Entry 9G1V (electron microscopy, 2.70 A resolution); this record covers chains B and T of the 17 polymer chains in the assembly.

[Chain B]
Protein: DNA-directed RNA polymerase I subunit RPA135
Source organism: Saccharomyces cerevisiae
Notes: EC 2.7.7.6
Reference sequence: P22138 (RPA2_YEAST); numbering as in UniProt (aligned over 1-1203)
Amino-acid sequence (1203 residues; row label = number of the first residue in the row):
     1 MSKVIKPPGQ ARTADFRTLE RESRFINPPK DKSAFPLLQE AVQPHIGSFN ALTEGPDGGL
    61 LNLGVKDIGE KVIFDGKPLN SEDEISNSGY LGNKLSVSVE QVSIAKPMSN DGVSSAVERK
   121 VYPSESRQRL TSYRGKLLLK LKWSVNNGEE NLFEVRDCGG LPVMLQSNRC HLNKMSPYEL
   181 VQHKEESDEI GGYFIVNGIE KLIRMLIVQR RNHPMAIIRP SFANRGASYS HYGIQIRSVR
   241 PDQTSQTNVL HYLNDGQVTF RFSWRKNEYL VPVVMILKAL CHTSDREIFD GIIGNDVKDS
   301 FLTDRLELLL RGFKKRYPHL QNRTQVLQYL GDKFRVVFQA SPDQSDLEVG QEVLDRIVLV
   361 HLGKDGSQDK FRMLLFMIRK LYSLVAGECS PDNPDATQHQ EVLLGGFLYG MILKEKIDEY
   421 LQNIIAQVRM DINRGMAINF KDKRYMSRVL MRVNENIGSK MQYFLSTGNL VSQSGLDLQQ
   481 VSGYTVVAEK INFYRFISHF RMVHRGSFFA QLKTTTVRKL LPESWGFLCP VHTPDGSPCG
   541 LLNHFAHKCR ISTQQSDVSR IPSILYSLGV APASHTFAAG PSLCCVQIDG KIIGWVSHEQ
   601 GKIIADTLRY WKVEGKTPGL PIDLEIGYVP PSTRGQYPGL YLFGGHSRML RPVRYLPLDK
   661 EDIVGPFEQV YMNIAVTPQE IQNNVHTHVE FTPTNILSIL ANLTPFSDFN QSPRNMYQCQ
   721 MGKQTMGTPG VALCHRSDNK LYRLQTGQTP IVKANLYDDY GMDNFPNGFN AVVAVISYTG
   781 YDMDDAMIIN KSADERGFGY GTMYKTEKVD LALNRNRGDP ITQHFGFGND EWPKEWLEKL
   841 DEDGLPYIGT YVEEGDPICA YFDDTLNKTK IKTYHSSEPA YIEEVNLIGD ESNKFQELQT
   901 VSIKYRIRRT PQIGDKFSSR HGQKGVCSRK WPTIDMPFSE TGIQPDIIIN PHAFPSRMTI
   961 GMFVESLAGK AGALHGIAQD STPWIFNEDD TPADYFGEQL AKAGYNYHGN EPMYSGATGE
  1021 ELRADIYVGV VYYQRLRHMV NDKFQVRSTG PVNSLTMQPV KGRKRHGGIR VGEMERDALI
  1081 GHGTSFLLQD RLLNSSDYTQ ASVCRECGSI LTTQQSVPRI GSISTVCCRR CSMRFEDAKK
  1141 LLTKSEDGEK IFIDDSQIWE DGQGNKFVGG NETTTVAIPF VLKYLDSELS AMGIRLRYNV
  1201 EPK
Unresolved in the structure: 1-10, 79-88, 112-115, 1140-1154
Ion coordination: Zn2+: Cys1104, Cys1107, Cys1128, Cys1131
Swiss-Prot annotation at these positions:
  - zinc finger: Cys1104 to Cys1131 (C4-type)
  - modified residue: Ser2 (N-acetylserine), Ser81 (Phosphoserine), Ser1156 (Phosphoserine)
  - mutagenesis: Cys1104 (C1104A: No effect; when associated with A-1107; A-1128 and A-1131), Cys1107 (C1107A: Lethal. Abolishes recruitment of RPA1 to Pol I. No effect; when associated with A-1104; A-1128 and A-1131), Cys1127 (C1127R: Responsible of suppression of RPA190-5 and RPA190-1 mutations), Cys1128 (C1128A: No effect; when associated with A-1104; A-1107 and A-1131), Cys1131 (C1131A: No effect; when associated with A-1104; A-1107 and A-1128)

[Chain T]
Molecule: Template DNA
Sequence (38 nucleotides; numbered 1 to 38; the number before each row is that of its first residue):
     1 CTACCGATAA GCAGATXCTC TCGATTGCGT ATGAAATC
Unresolved in the structure: 1-4, 33-38
Modified / non-standard residues: 3DR (1',2'-dideoxyribofuranose-5'-phosphate) at position 17

[How chain B and chain T interact]
Pairs across the interface (22):
  Asn197(B) with DT25(T), hydrogen bond to the phosphate
  Ile199(B) with DA24(T), phosphate contact
  Gln427(B) with DT30(T), phosphate contact
  Arg434(B) with DA31(T), salt bridge to the phosphate
  Arg452(B) with DT30(T), phosphate contact
  Asn454(B) with DG29(T), hydrogen bond to the phosphate
  Tyr463(B) with DT26(T), phosphate contact
  Ser466(B) with DT25(T), sugar contact
  Thr467(B) with DT25(T), phosphate contact
  Asn739(B) with DG23(T), sugar contact; DA24(T), phosphate contact
  Gln1045(B) with DC20(T), hydrogen bond to the phosphate; DT21(T), hydrogen bond to the phosphate
  Lys1061(B) with DT21(T), salt bridge to the phosphate
  Gly1062(B) with DT21(T), phosphate contact
  Arg1063(B) with DT21(T), hydrogen bond to the phosphate
  Lys1064(B) with DC22(T), phosphate contact
  Ile1069(B) with DC20(T), phosphate contact
  Arg1070(B) with DT19(T), salt bridge to the phosphate; DC20(T), hydrogen bond to the phosphate
  Gly1072(B) with DT19(T), phosphate contact
  Met1074(B) with DC18(T), sugar contact
Also at the interface, not in a pair above, chain B (21 interface residues in all): Met430, Asp1042

[In short]
Chain B and chain T form an interface of 21 and 12 residues respectively; the contacts include 6 hydrogen
bonds and 3 salt bridges. Polar contacts include Asn197(B)-DT25(T), Asn454(B)-DG29(T) and Gln1045(B)-DC20(T).
UniProt lists 5 mutagenesis sites on chain B.
Chain B is DNA-directed RNA polymerase I subunit RPA135 (Saccharomyces cerevisiae) and chain T is Template
DNA; the structure, Yeast RNA polymerase I elongation complex stalled by an apurinic site, was determined by
electron microscopy together with 9G1X, 9G23, 9G24, 9G26, 9G27, 9G29, 9G2B and 9G2C from the same study.
